7JW9 - chains A and C of the 4 polymer chains in the assembly; structure by X-ray diffraction, 2.39 A resolution.

[Chain A (and C)]
Molecule: Alkanesulfonate monooxygenase
Organism: Pseudomonas fluorescens
Notes: EC 1.14.14.5; chain C of this document is another copy of the same molecule, construct and numbering; everything in this record applies to it too
UniProtKB: Q3K9A1 (Q3K9A1_PSEPF); residues 1-381 here = UniProt positions 1-381
Amino-acid sequence (404 residues; numbered -22 to 381; the number before each row is that of its first residue; numbers below 1 keep their minus sign (Met-22 is residue -22)):
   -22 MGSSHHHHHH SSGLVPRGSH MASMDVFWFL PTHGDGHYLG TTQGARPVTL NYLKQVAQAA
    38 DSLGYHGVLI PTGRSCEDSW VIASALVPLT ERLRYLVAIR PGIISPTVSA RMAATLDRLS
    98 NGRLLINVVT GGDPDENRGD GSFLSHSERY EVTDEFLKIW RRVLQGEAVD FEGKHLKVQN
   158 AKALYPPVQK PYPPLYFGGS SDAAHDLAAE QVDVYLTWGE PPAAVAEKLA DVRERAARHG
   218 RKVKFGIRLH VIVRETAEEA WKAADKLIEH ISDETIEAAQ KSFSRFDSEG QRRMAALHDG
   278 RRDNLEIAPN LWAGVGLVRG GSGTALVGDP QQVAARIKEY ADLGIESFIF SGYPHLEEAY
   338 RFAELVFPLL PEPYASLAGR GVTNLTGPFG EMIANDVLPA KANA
Disordered / not traced: -22 to -1, 378-381
Construct notes: initiating methionine (-22); expression tag (-21 to 0)
Metal / ion sites: Na+: Ala273, Asp276 (shared with Ser124(C) of chain C)
Residues lining bound ligands:
  - methanesulfonic acid (03S): Phe6, Leu46, Pro48, Trp195, Arg225, Arg296, Gly297, Gly298, Ser299
  - FMN (flavin mononucleotide): Pro48, Thr49, Arg77, Asn104, Val105, Val106, Thr107, Gly108, Gly109, His123, Tyr127, Gly175, Gly176, Ser177, Ser178, Ala181, Leu193, Thr194, Trp195, Arg225, Asp264, Ser265, Glu266, Gly267
From the paper describing this entry:
  - binding site for flavin mononucleotide: Thr49, Arg77, Asn104, Gly108, Gly109, His123, Tyr127, Gly175, Ser177, Ser178, Trp195, Ser265, Glu266, Gly267
  - contacts within the chain: His10-Arg296, Arg126-Asp264, His227-Arg296, His227-Ser299 (hydrogen bond)
  - binding site for methanesulfonic acid: Trp195, Arg225, Arg296, Ser299
  - mutagenesis - W195A, R225A, R296A: abolished catalytic activity on methanesulfonic acid
  - conformationally variable residues (order/disorder transition, side-chain flip): Trp195, Asp250 to Leu282, Val295 to Gly300, Ala355 to Ala377
  - self-association interface (contacts with another copy of this molecule): Arg51, Asp110, Glu113, Arg262

[Chain A / chain C interface]
Pairs across the interface (18):
  Arg95(A) with Leu362(C); Thr363(C), hydrogen bond (side chain-backbone)
  Asn98(A) with Asn361(C)
  Lys159(A) with Asp373(C)
  Leu161(A) with Pro365(C); Met369(C), hydrophobic
  Tyr162(A) with Pro365(C); Met369(C)
  Pro163(A) with Thr363(C)
  Val165(A) with Leu362(C), hydrophobic
  Leu362(A) with Arg95(C)
  Thr363(A) with Arg95(C), hydrogen bond (backbone-side chain); Pro163(C)
  Gly364(A) with Leu161(C); Pro163(C)
  Pro365(A) with Leu161(C); Tyr162(C)
  Met369(A) with Leu161(C), hydrophobic
Also at the interface, not in a pair above, chain A (15 interface residues in all): Asn361, Asn372, Asp373
Also at the interface, not in a pair above, chain C (15 interface residues in all): Asn98, Lys159, Val165, Gly364, Asn372

[In short]
Chain A and chain C each contribute 15 residues to their interface, with 2 hydrogen bonds. Its one
hydrogen-bonded contact is Arg95(A)-Thr363(C). The paper reports a binding site for flavin mononucleotide at
Thr49(A), Arg77(A) and Asn104(A) among others; W195A, R225A and R296A of chain A abolish catalytic activity on
methanesulfonic acid.
Both chains are Alkanesulfonate monooxygenase (Pseudomonas fluorescens). Entry 7JW9 (Ternary cocrystal
structure of alkanesulfonate monooxygenase MsuD from Pseudomonas fluorescens) was determined by X-ray
diffraction together with 7JV3, 7JYB, 7K14 and 7K64 from the same study.
